PDB entry 2ZCT | X-ray diffraction, 1.70 A resolution | chains A and J of the 10 polymer chains in the assembly

# Chain A (and J)
Name: Probable peroxiredoxin
From: Aeropyrum pernix
Notes: EC 1.11.1.15; chain J of this document is another copy of the same molecule, construct and numbering; everything in this record applies to it too
UniProt: Q9Y9L0 (TDXH_AERPE); residue numbers follow UniProt; this construct covers 2-250
Chain sequence (249 residues; numbered 2 to 250; the number before each row is that of its first residue):
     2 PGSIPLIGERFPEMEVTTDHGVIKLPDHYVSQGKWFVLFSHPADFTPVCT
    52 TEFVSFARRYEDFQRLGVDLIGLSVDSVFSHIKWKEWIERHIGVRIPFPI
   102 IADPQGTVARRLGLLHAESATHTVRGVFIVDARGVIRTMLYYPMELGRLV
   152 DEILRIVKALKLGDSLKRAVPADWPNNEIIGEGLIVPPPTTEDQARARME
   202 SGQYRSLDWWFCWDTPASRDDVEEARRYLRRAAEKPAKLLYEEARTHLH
Disordered / not traced: 2-5, 117-120, 246-250 (chain J: 2-4, 117-120, 245-250)
Modified positions: Cys50 (s-hydroxycysteine; CSO)
Construct notes: engineered mutation Ser207 (Cys in Q9Y9L0)
UniProt features mapped onto this chain:
  - active site: Cys50 (Cysteine sulfenic acid (-SOH) intermediate)
  - binding site (substrate): Arg126
  - mutagenesis: Cys50 (C50S: Abolishes enzyme activity), Cys213 (C213S: Abolishes enzyme activity)
From the paper describing this entry:
  - catalytic residues: Cys50
  - contacts within the chain: His42-Cys50 (covalent link), His42-Arg149, Thr47-Cys50 (hydrogen bond)
  - catalytic residues: His42, Arg149 (proposed by the authors, not directly observed)

# Chain A / chain J interface
Contacting residue pairs (30; chain A residue first):
  Ala44(A) with Ser78(J); Phe80(J), hydrophobic
  Asp45(A) with Phe80(J); Ser81(J)
  Phe46(A) with Phe80(J); Ser81(J); Lys84(J)
  Thr47(A) with Phe80(J)
  Val76(A) with Pro105(J), hydrophobic; Gln106(J)
  Asp77(A) with Asp77(J); Ser78(J), hydrogen bond (side chain-backbone); Ser81(J), hydrogen bond
  Ser78(A) with Ala44(J); Asp77(J), hydrogen bond (backbone-side chain)
  Phe80(A) with Ala44(J), hydrophobic; Asp45(J); Phe46(J); Thr47(J)
  Ser81(A) with Asp77(J); Ser81(J), hydrogen bond
  Lys84(A) with Phe46(J)
  Pro105(A) with Val76(J), hydrophobic
  Gln106(A) with Gln106(J); Arg111(J), hydrogen bond (backbone-side chain); Leu116(J)
  Gly107(A) with Gln106(J)
  Arg111(A) with Gln106(J); Arg111(J)
  Leu116(A) with Gln106(J)
Other interface residues (no listed pair), chain A (17 interface residues in all): Trp88, Thr122
Other interface residues (no listed pair), chain J (18 interface residues in all): Trp88, Gly107, Ala121, Thr122

# Summary
Chain A and chain J form an interface of 17 and 18 residues respectively, with 5 hydrogen bonds. Polar pairs
include Asp77(A)-Ser78(J), Asp77(A)-Ser81(J) and Ser81(A)-Ser81(J). The paper reports catalytic residues
Cys50(A), His42(A) and Arg149(A); contacts within the chain involving His42(A), Cys50(A) and Arg149(A) among
others.
Chain A and chain J are both Probable peroxiredoxin (Aeropyrum pernix); the structure, Oxidation of archaeal
peroxiredoxin involves a hypervalent sulfur intermediate, was determined by X-ray diffraction, deposited
together with 2E2G, 2E2M and 2NVL.
